Entry 2JEJ (X-ray diffraction, 1.86 A resolution); this record covers chains A and T of the 3 polymer chains in the assembly.

# Chain A
Protein: DNA polymerase IV
Source organism: Sulfolobus solfataricus
Notes: EC 2.7.7.7
Reference sequence: Q97W02 (DPO42_SULSO); numbering as in UniProt (aligned over 1-352)
Sequence (358 residues; numbered -5 to 352; the number before each row is that of its first residue; numbers below 1 keep their minus sign (His-5 is residue -5)):
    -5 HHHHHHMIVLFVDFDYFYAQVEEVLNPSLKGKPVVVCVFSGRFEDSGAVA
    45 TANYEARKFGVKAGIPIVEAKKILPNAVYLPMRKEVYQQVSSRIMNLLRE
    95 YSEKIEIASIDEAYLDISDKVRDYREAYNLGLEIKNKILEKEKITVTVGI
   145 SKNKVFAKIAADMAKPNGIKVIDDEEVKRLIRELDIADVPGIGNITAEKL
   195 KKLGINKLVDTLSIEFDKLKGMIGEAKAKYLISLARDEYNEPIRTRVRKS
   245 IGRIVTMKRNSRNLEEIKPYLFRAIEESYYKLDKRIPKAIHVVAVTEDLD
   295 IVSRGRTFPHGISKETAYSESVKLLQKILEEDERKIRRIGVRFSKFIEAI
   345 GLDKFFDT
Not modelled in the structure: -5 to 0, 343-352
UniProt features mapped onto this chain:
  - active site: Glu106
  - binding site (Mg(2+)): Asp7, Asp105
  - site: Tyr12 (Substrate discrimination)
  - mutagenesis: Asp105 to Glu106 (Loss of function), Glu342 to Thr352 (Almost complete loss of interaction with PCNA)

# Chain T
Molecule: 18-nt DNA strand
Sequence (18 nucleotides; row label = number of the first residue in the row):
     1 TCACXGAATCCTTCCCCC
Modified / non-standard residues: BZG (6-(benzyloxy)-9-(2-deoxy-5-O-phosphono-beta-D-erythro-pentofuranosyl)-9H-purin-2-amine) at position 5

# Interface between chain A and chain T
Contacting residue pairs (38):
  Val32(A) with DC4(T), phosphate contact; BZG_5(T), sugar contact
  Ser34(A) with DC4(T), hydrogen bond to the phosphate
  Arg36(A) with DC4(T), phosphate contact
  Gly41(A) with DA3(T), sugar contact; DC4(T), phosphate contact
  Ala42(A) with DC4(T), sugar contact
  Gly58(A) with DC4(T), base contact
  Pro60(A) with DA3(T), base contact
  Glu63(A) with DA3(T), hydrogen bond to the base
  Gly218(A) with DC11(T), phosphate contact
  Glu219(A) with DC11(T), hydrogen bond to the phosphate
  Ala220(A) with DC10(T), phosphate contact; DC11(T), hydrogen bond to the phosphate
  Arg242(A) with DA7(T), hydrogen bond to the phosphate; DA8(T), salt bridge to the phosphate
  Lys243(A) with DA8(T), hydrogen bond to the phosphate; DT9(T), salt bridge to the phosphate
  Ser244(A) with DA7(T), sugar contact; DA8(T), hydrogen bond to the phosphate
  Ile245(A) with DA7(T), phosphate contact
  Gly246(A) with DG6(T), phosphate contact; DA7(T), hydrogen bond to the phosphate
  Arg247(A) with DG6(T), salt bridge to the phosphate; DA7(T), salt bridge to the phosphate
  Ile248(A) with BZG_5(T), base contact; DG6(T), hydrogen bond to the phosphate
  Thr250(A) with BZG_5(T), base contact
  Leu293(A) with DT1(T), phosphate contact; DC2(T), sugar contact; DA3(T), phosphate contact
  Arg331(A) with DT1(T), hydrogen bond to the base; DA3(T), phosphate contact; DC4(T), salt bridge to the phosphate
  Arg332(A) with DA3(T), salt bridge to the phosphate; DC4(T), salt bridge to the phosphate
  Arg336(A) with DG6(T), sugar contact; DA7(T), salt bridge to the phosphate
Other interface residues (no listed pair), chain A (31 interface residues in all): Phe33, Phe37, Ser40, Val62, Lys221, Val241, Val249, Asp292

# Summary
31 residues of chain A face 11 of chain T across their interface; the contacts include 10 hydrogen bonds and 8
salt bridges. Polar contacts include Glu63(A)-DA3(T), Arg331(A)-DT1(T) and Ser34(A)-DC4(T).
Here chain A is DNA polymerase IV (Sulfolobus solfataricus) and chain T is an 18-nt DNA strand. Entry 2JEJ
(The Molecular Basis of Selectivity of Nucleoside Triphosphate Incorporation Opposite O6-Benzylguanine by
Sulfolobus solfataricus DNA Polymerase ...) was determined by X-ray diffraction (same publication as 2JEF,
2JEG and 2JEI).
